PDB entry 8WPE | electron microscopy, 2.70 A resolution | chains B and C of the 9 polymer chains in the assembly

# Chain B
Protein: A22R DNA polymerase processivity factor
From: Monkeypox virus
Sequence (426 residues; row label = number of the first residue in the row):
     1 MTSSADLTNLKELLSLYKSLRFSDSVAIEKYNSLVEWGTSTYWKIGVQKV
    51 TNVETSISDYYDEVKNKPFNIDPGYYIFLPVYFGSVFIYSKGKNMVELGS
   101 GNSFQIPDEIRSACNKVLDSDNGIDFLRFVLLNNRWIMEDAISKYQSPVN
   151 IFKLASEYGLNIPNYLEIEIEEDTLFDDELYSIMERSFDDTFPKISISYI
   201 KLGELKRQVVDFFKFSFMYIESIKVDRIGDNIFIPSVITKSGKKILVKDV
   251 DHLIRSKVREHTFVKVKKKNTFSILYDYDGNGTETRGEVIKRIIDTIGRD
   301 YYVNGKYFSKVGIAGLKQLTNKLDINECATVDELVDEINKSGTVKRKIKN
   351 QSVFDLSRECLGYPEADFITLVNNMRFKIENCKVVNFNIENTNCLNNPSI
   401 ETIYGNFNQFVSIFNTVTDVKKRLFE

# Chain C
Protein: E4R Uracil-DNA glycosylase, DNA polymerase processivity factor
From: Monkeypox virus
Sequence (218 residues; numbered 1 to 218; the number before each row is that of its first residue):
     1 MNSVTISHAPYTITYHDDWEPVMSQLVEFYNEVASWLLRDETSPIPDKFF
    51 IQLKQPLRNKRVCVCGIDPYPKDGTGVPFESPNFTKKSIKEIASSISRLT
   101 GVIDYKGYNLNIIDGVIPWNYYLSCKLGETKSHAIYWDKISKLLLQHITK
   151 HVSVLYCLGKTDFSNIRAKLESPVTTIVGYHPAARDHQFEKDRSFEIINV
   201 LLELDNKTPINWAQGFIY

# How chain B and chain C interact
Residue-residue contacts - 47 pairs, chain B then chain C:
  Met1(B) with Lys160(C); Ile177(C); Val178(C), hydrogen bond (side chain-backbone); Ile197(C)
  Thr2(B) with Tyr180(C); Asp192(C), hydrogen bond; Arg193(C), hydrogen bond (backbone-backbone); Ser194(C), hydrogen bond; Ile197(C)
  Ser3(B) with Arg193(C); Ile197(C)
  Ser4(B) with Lys191(C); Arg193(C)
  Leu7(B) with Arg193(C); Glu196(C); Ile197(C), hydrophobic
  Leu10(B) with Ile197(C), hydrophobic; Val200(C); Leu201(C), hydrophobic; Leu204(C), hydrophobic
  Lys11(B) with Val200(C)
  Leu13(B) with Leu204(C), hydrophobic
  Leu14(B) with Glu203(C); Leu204(C), hydrophobic
  Tyr17(B) with Asn206(C), hydrogen bond
  Ser40(B) with Arg167(C), hydrogen bond (backbone-side chain)
  Thr41(B) with Arg167(C), hydrogen bond (backbone-side chain)
  Tyr42(B) with Val174(C); Thr175(C); Thr176(C), hydrogen bond (backbone-backbone); Ile177(C), hydrophobic; Ile197(C); Leu201(C), hydrophobic
  Trp43(B) with Arg167(C); Leu170(C); Ser172(C); Pro173(C), hydrophobic; Val174(C); Thr176(C)
  Lys44(B) with Pro173(C); Val174(C), hydrogen bond (backbone-backbone); Thr175(C), hydrogen bond (backbone-side chain)
  Ile45(B) with Thr175(C); Leu201(C), hydrophobic
  Gly46(B) with Leu204(C); Asp205(C)
  Val47(B) with Leu204(C)
Also at the interface, not in a pair above, chain B (20 interface residues in all): Asp6, Thr39
Also at the interface, not in a pair above, chain C (25 interface residues in all): Glu171, Gly179

# In short
Chain B and chain C form an interface of 20 and 25 residues respectively, with 10 hydrogen bonds. Polar
contacts include Met1(B)-Val178(C), Thr2(B)-Asp192(C) and Thr2(B)-Ser194(C).
Chain B is A22R DNA polymerase processivity factor and chain C is E4R Uracil-DNA glycosylase, DNA polymerase
processivity factor, both from Monkeypox virus; the structure, Structure of monkeypox virus polymerase complex
F8-A22-E4-H5 (tag-free A22) with exogenous DNA, was determined by electron microscopy together with 8WPF, 8WPK
and 8WPP from the same study.
